1CQ4 - chains A and B; structure by X-ray diffraction, 1.80 A resolution.

== Chain A ==
Name: Protein (serine proteinase inhibitor 2)
Organism: Hordeum vulgare
Reference sequence: P01053 (ICI2_HORVU); aligned to UniProt positions 21-58 over residues 21-58 (the alignment contains insertions or deletions, so no single offset holds)
Chain sequence (47 residues; each row starts with the number of its first residue):
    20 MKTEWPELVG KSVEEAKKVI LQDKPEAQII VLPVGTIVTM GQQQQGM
Disordered / not traced: 20, 58-66
Construct notes: engineered mutation Met20 (Leu in P01053); insertion (60-66)

== Chain B ==
Name: Protein (serine proteinase inhibitor 2)
Organism: Hordeum vulgare
Reference sequence: P01053 (ICI2_HORVU); numbering as in UniProt (aligned over 60-83)
Chain sequence (24 residues; row label = number of the first residue in the row):
    60 EYRIDRVRLF VDKLDNIAQV PRVG
Disordered / not traced: 60

== Chain A / chain B interface ==
Pairs across the interface (54; chain A residue first):
  Lys21(A) - Val82(B)
  Thr22(A) - Arg81(B)
  Thr22(A) - Val82(B)  hydrogen bond (backbone-backbone)
  Glu23(A) - Pro80(B)
  Glu23(A) - Arg81(B)
  Trp24(A) - Val66(B)  hydrophobic
  Trp24(A) - Val79(B)
  Trp24(A) - Pro80(B)  hydrogen bond (backbone-backbone)
  Trp24(A) - Val82(B)  hydrophobic
  Pro25(A) - Val79(B)
  Leu27(A) - Ile76(B)
  Val28(A) - Ile76(B)
  Val28(A) - Gln78(B)
  Val28(A) - Val79(B)
  Gly29(A) - Asn75(B)
  Gly29(A) - Ile76(B)  hydrogen bond (backbone-backbone)
  Lys30(A) - Asn75(B)
  Lys30(A) - Ile76(B)  hydrogen bond (backbone-backbone)
  Ser31(A) - Asp74(B)
  Ser31(A) - Asn75(B)
  Val32(A) - Val70(B)  hydrophobic
  Val32(A) - Asp74(B)  hydrogen bond (backbone-backbone)
  Ala35(A) - Leu68(B)  hydrophobic
  Ala35(A) - Ile76(B)  hydrophobic
  Ile39(A) - Val66(B)  hydrophobic
  Ile39(A) - Leu68(B)  hydrophobic
  Lys43(A) - Ile63(B)  hydrogen bond (side chain-backbone)
  Lys43(A) - Asp64(B)
  Lys43(A) - Val82(B)
  Glu45(A) - Asp64(B)
  Ala46(A) - Asp64(B)
  Gln47(A) - Asp64(B)  hydrogen bond (backbone-backbone)
  Gln47(A) - Arg65(B)
  Gln47(A) - Val66(B)  hydrogen bond (backbone-backbone)
  Ile48(A) - Val66(B)
  Ile48(A) - Leu68(B)  hydrophobic
  Ile49(A) - Arg65(B)
  Ile49(A) - Val66(B)  hydrogen bond (backbone-backbone)
  Ile49(A) - Arg67(B)
  Ile49(A) - Leu68(B)  hydrogen bond (backbone-backbone)
  Val50(A) - Leu68(B)
  Val50(A) - Val70(B)  hydrophobic
  Leu51(A) - Arg67(B)
  Leu51(A) - Leu68(B)  hydrogen bond (backbone-backbone)
  Leu51(A) - Phe69(B)
  Leu51(A) - Val70(B)  hydrogen bond (backbone-backbone)
  Pro52(A) - Phe69(B)
  Pro52(A) - Val70(B)
  Val53(A) - Phe69(B)
  Val53(A) - Val70(B)  hydrogen bond (backbone-backbone)
  Val53(A) - Ala77(B)  hydrophobic
  Val53(A) - Gln78(B)
  Val57(A) - Arg67(B)
  Val57(A) - Phe69(B)  hydrophobic
Also at the interface, not in a pair above, chain A (25 interface residues in all): Thr55
Also at the interface, not in a pair above, chain B (18 interface residues in all): Asp71

== Overview ==
25 residues of chain A and 18 residues of chain B are in contact; the contacts include 13 hydrogen bonds.
Polar pairs include Lys43(A)-Ile63(B), Thr22(A)-Val82(B) and Trp24(A)-Pro80(B).
Here chain A is Protein (serine proteinase inhibitor 2) and chain B is Protein (serine proteinase inhibitor
2), both from Hordeum vulgare. Entry 1CQ4 (CI2 mutant with tetraglutamine (MGQQQQGM) replacing MET59) was
determined by X-ray diffraction.
